Entry 9P4W (electron microscopy, 2.29 A resolution); this record covers chains A and B of the 12 polymer chains in the assembly.

Chain A:
Protein: Fatty acid synthase subunit beta
From: Saccharomyces cerevisiae
Notes: EC 2.3.1.86, 4.2.1.59, 1.3.1.9, 2.3.1.38, 2.3.1.39, 3.1.2.14
Reference sequence: P07149 (FAS1_YEAST); numbering as in UniProt (aligned over 1-2051)
Sequence (2051 residues; numbered 1 to 2051; the number before each row is that of its first residue):
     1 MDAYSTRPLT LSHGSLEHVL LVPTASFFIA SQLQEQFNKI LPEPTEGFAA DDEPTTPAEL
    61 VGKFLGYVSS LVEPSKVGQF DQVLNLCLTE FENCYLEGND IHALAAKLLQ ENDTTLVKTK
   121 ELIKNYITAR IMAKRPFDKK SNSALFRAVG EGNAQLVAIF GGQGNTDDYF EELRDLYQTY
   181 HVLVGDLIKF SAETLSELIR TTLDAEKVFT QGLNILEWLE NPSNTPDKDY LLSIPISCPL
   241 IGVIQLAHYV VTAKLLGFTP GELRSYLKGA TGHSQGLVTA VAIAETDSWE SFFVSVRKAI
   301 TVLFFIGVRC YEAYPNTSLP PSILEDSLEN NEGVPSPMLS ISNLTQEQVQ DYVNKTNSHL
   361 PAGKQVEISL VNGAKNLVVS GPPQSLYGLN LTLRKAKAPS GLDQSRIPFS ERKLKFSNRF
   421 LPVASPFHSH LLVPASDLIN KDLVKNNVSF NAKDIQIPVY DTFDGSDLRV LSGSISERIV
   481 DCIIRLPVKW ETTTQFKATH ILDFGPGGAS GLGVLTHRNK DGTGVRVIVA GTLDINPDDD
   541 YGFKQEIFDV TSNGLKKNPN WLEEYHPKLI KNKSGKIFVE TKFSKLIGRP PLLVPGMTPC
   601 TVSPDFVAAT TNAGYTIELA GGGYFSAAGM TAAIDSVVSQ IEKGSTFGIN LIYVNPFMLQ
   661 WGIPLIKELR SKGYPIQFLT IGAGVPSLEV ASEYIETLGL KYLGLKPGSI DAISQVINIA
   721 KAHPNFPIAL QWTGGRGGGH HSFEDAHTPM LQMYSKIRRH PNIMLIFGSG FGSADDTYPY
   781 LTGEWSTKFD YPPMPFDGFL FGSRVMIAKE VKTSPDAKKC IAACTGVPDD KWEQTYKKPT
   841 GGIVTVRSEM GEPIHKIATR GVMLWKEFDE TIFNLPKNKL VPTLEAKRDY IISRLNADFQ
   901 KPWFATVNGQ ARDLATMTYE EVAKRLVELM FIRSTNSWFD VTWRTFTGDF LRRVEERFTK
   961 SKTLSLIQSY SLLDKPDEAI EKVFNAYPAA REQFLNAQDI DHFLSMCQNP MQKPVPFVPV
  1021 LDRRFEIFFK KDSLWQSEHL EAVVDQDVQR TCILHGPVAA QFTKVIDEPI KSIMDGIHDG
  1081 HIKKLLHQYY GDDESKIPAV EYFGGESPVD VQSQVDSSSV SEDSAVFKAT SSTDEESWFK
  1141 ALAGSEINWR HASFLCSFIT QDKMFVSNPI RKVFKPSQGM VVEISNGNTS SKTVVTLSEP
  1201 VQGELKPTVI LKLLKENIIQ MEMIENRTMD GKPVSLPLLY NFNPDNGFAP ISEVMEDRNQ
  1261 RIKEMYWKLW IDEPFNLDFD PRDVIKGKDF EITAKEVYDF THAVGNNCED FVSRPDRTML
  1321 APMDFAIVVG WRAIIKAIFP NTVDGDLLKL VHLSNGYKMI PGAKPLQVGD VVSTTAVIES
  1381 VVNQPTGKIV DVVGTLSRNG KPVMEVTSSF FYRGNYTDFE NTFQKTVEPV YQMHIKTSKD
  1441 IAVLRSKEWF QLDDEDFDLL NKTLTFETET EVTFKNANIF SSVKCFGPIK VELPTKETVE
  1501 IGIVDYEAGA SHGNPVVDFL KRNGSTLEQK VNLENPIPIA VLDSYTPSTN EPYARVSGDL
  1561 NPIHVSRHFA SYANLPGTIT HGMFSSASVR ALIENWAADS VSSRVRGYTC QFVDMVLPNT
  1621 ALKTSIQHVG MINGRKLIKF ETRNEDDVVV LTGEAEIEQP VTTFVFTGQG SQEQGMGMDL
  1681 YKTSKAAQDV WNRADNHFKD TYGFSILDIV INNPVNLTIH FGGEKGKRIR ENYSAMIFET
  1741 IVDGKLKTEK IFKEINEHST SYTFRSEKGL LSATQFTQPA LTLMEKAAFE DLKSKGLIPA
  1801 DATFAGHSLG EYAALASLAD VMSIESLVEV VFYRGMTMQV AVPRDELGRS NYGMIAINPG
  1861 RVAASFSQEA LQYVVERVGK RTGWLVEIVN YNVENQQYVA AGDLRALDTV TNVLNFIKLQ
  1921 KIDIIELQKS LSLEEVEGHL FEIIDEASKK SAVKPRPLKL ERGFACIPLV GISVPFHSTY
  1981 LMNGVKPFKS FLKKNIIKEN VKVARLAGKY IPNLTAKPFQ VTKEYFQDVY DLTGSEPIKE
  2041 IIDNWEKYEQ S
Unresolved in the structure: 1-4, 1110-1122, 1741-1747, 1923-1933, 2051
UniProt features mapped onto this chain:
  - active site: Ser274 (For acetyltransferase activity), Ser1808 (For malonyltransferase activity)
  - modified residue: Met1 (N-acetylmethionine), Thr733 (Phosphothreonine), Ser1121 (Phosphoserine)
  - cross-link: Lys1364 (Glycyl lysine isopeptide (Lys-Gly) (interchain with G-Cter in ubiquitin))
Small-molecule neighbours: FMN (flavin mononucleotide): Pro595, Gly596, Met597, Thr598, Pro599, Cys600, Asn650, Ile652, Gly682, Ala683, Lys706, Thr733, Arg736, Gly737, Gly738, Gly739, Ser769, Gly770, Leu800, Phe801, Gly802, Ser803, Met806, Leu1054, His1055, Ala1059

Chain B:
Protein: Fatty acid synthase subunit alpha
From: Saccharomyces cerevisiae
Notes: EC 2.3.1.86, 1.1.1.100, 2.3.1.41
Reference sequence: P19097 (FAS2_YEAST); residues 1-1887 here = UniProt positions 1-1887
Sequence (1887 residues; each row starts with the number of its first residue):
     1 MKPEVEQELA HILLTELLAY QFASPVRWIE TQDVFLKDFN TERVVEIGPS PTLAGMAQRT
    61 LKNKYESYDA ALSLHREILC YSKDAKEIYY TPDPSELAAK EEPAKEEAPA PTPAASAPAP
   121 AAAAPAPVAA AAPAAAAAEI ADEPVKASLL LHVLVAHKLK KSLDSIPMSK TIKDLVGGKS
   181 TVQNEILGDL GKEFGTTPEK PEETPLEELA ETFQDTFSGA LGKQSSSLLS RLISSKMPGG
   241 FTITVARKYL QTRWGLPSGR QDGVLLVALS NEPAARLGSE ADAKAFLDSM AQKYASIVGV
   301 DLSSAASASG AAGAGAAAGA AMIDAGALEE ITKDHKVLAR QQLQVLARYL KMDLDNGERK
   361 FLKEKDTVAE LQAQLDYLNA ELGEFFVNGV ATSFSRKKAR TFDSSWNWAK QSLLSLYFEI
   421 IHGVLKNVDR EVVSEAINIM NRSNDALIKF MEYHISNTDE TKGENYQLVK TLGEQLIENC
   481 KQVLDVDPVY KDVAKPTGPK TAIDKNGNIT YSEEPREKVR KLSQYVQEMA LGGPITKESQ
   541 PTIEEDLTRV YKAISAQADK QDISSSTRVE FEKLYSDLMK FLESSKEIDP SQTTQLAGMD
   601 VEDALDKDST KEVASLPNKS TISKTVSSTI PRETIPFLHL RKKTPAGDWK YDRQLSSLFL
   661 DGLEKAAFNG VTFKDKYVLI TGAGKGSIGA EVLQGLLQGG AKVVVTTSRF SKQVTDYYQS
   721 IYAKYGAKGS TLIVVPFNQG SKQDVEALIE FIYDTEKNGG LGWDLDAIIP FAAIPEQGIE
   781 LEHIDSKSEF AHRIMLTNIL RMMGCVKKQK SARGIETRPA QVILPMSPNH GTFGGDGMYS
   841 ESKLSLETLF NRWHSESWAN QLTVCGAIIG WTRGTGLMSA NNIIAEGIEK MGVRTFSQKE
   901 MAFNLLGLLT PEVVELCQKS PVMADLNGGL QFVPELKEFT AKLRKELVET SEVRKAVSIE
   961 TALEHKVVNG NSADAAYAQV EIQPRANIQL DFPELKPYKQ VKQIAPAELE GLLDLERVIV
  1021 VTGFAEVGPW GSARTRWEME AFGEFSLEGC VEMAWIMGFI SYHNGNLKGR PYTGWVDSKT
  1081 KEPVDDKDVK AKYETSILEH SGIRLIEPEL FNGYNPEKKE MIQEVIVEED LEPFEASKET
  1141 AEQFKHQHGD KVDIFEIPET GEYSVKLLKG ATLYIPKALR FDRLVAGQIP TGWNAKTYGI
  1201 SDDIISQVDP ITLFVLVSVV EAFIASGITD PYEMYKYVHV SEVGNCSGSG MGGVSALRGM
  1261 FKDRFKDEPV QNDILQESFI NTMSAWVNML LISSSGPIKT PVGACATSVE SVDIGVETIL
  1321 SGKARICIVG GYDDFQEEGS FEFGNMKATS NTLEEFEHGR TPAEMSRPAT TTRNGFMEAQ
  1381 GAGIQIIMQA DLALKMGVPI YGIVAMAATA TDKIGRSVPA PGKGILTTAR EHHSSVKYAS
  1441 PNLNMKYRKR QLVTREAQIK DWVENELEAL KLEAEEIPSE DQNEFLLERT REIHNEAESQ
  1501 LRAAQQQWGN DFYKRDPRIA PLRGALATYG LTIDDLGVAS FHGTSTKAND KNESATINEM
  1561 MKHLGRSEGN PVIGVFQKFL TGHPKGAAGA WMMNGALQIL NSGIIPGNRN ADNVDKILEQ
  1621 FEYVLYPSKT LKTDGVRAVS ITSFGFGQKG GQAIVVHPDY LYGAITEDRY NEYVAKVSAR
  1681 EKSAYKFFHN GMIYNKLFVS KEHAPYTDEL EEDVYLDPLA RVSKDKKSGS LTFNSKNIQS
  1741 KDSYINANTI ETAKMIENMT KEKVSNGGVG VDVELITSIN VENDTFIERN FTPQEIEYCS
  1801 AQPSVQSSFA GTWSAKEAVF KSLGVKSLGG GAALKDIEIV RVNKNAPAVE LHGNAKKAAE
  1861 EAGVTDVKVS ISHDDLQAVA VAVSTKK
Unresolved in the structure: 95-328, 539-602, 621-622, 971-978, 1068, 1436-1438, 1471-1484, 1726, 1745-1887
UniProt features mapped onto this chain:
  - active site (For beta-ketoacyl synthase activity): Cys1305, His1542, His1583
  - binding site (acetyl-CoA): Asp1772 to Glu1774, Tyr1798, Ser1808, Glu1817 to Ser1827, Arg1841 to Lys1844, Ile1871 to His1873
  - binding site (Mg(2+)): Asp1772, Val1773, Glu1774, Ser1872, His1873
  - modified residue: Ser50 (Phosphoserine), Ser180 (O-(pantetheine 4'-phosphoryl)serine), Ser523 (Phosphoserine), Ser958 (Phosphoserine), Ser1440 (Phosphoserine)
  - cross-link: Lys37 (Glycyl lysine isopeptide (Lys-Gly) (interchain with G-Cter in ubiquitin))
  - mutagenesis: Gly1250 (G1250S: Cerulenin-resistance), Val1769 (V1769D: Does not affect oligomerization; when associated with S-1771 and L-1773 or S-1771; L-1773; S-1879 and E-1881), Gly1770 (G1770D: Loss of transferase activity), Val1771 (V1771S: Does not affect oligomerization but lacks transferase activity; when associated with D-1769 and L-1773 or D-1769; L-1773; S-1879 and E-1881), Asp1772 (D1772S: Loss of transferase activity; when associated with S-1774), Val1773 (V1773L: Does not affect oligomerization but lacks transferase activity; when associated with D-1769 and S-1771 or D-1769; S-1771; S-1879 and E-1881), Glu1774 (E1774S: Loss of transferase activity; when associated with S-1772), Arg1841 (R1841A: Loss off transferase activity), Val1879 (V1879S: Does not affect oligomerization but lacks transferase activity; when associated with D-1769; S-1771; L-1773 and E-1881), Val1881 (V1881E: Does not affect oligomerization but lacks transferase activity; when associated with D-1769; S-1771; L-1773 and S-1879)
Small-molecule neighbours: NADPH (NDP; NADPH dihydro-nicotinamide-adenine-dinucleotide phosphate): Gly682, Gly684, Ser687, Ile688, Thr706, Thr707, Ser708, Arg709, Phe737, Asn738, Gln739, Gly740, Phe771, Ala772, Ala773, Ile774, Ile794, Met795, Pro825, Met826, Ser827, Tyr839, Lys843, Ile869, Gly870, Trp871, Thr872, Gly876, Leu877, Met878

How chain A and chain B interact:
Pairs across the interface - 236 pairs, chain A then chain B:
  Ala915(A) - Lys1686(B)
  Thr916(A) - Lys1686(B)
  Arg952(A) - Val980(B)
  Arg952(A) - Ile982(B)
  Arg953(A) - Arg985(B)
  Glu955(A) - Ile982(B)
  Glu956(A) - Ile982(B)
  Glu956(A) - Gln983(B)
  Glu956(A) - Pro984(B)
  Glu956(A) - Arg985(B)  salt bridge
  Arg957(A) - Arg985(B)
  Arg957(A) - Ala986(B)  hydrogen bond (side chain-backbone)
  Arg957(A) - Asn987(B)
  Phe958(A) - Asn987(B)
  Thr959(A) - Gln983(B)
  Thr959(A) - Pro984(B)
  Lys960(A) - Pro984(B)
  Ser961(A) - Ile982(B)
  Ser961(A) - Pro984(B)
  Lys962(A) - Glu981(B)  salt bridge
  Lys962(A) - Ile982(B)
  Lys962(A) - Gln983(B)  hydrogen bond
  Thr963(A) - Glu981(B)
  Thr963(A) - Ile982(B)  hydrogen bond (backbone-backbone)
  Leu964(A) - Gln979(B)
  Leu964(A) - Val980(B)
  Ser965(A) - Val980(B)  hydrogen bond (backbone-backbone)
  Ser965(A) - Ile982(B)
  Gln968(A) - Gln979(B)  hydrogen bond
  Gln968(A) - Val980(B)  hydrogen bond (side chain-backbone)
  Glu992(A) - Lys1682(B)
  Gln993(A) - Asn987(B)  hydrogen bond
  Gln993(A) - Gln989(B)  hydrogen bond
  Gln993(A) - Tyr1685(B)  hydrogen bond
  Phe994(A) - Lys1682(B)
  Phe994(A) - Tyr1685(B)
  Asn996(A) - Asn987(B)
  Asn996(A) - Tyr1685(B)  hydrogen bond
  Asn996(A) - His1689(B)  hydrogen bond
  Ala997(A) - Asn1690(B)
  Ala997(A) - Ile1693(B)  hydrophobic
  Gln998(A) - Tyr1062(B)
  Gln998(A) - Thr1073(B)
  Gln998(A) - Trp1075(B)
  Gln998(A) - Ile1693(B)
  Asp1001(A) - Tyr1062(B)  hydrogen bond
  Asp1001(A) - Asn1064(B)  hydrogen bond
  Asp1001(A) - Thr1073(B)
  Asp1001(A) - Tyr1694(B)  hydrogen bond
  Ser1438(A) - Glu949(B)
  Lys1439(A) - Glu952(B)  salt bridge
  Lys1439(A) - Ala956(B)
  Ala1442(A) - Val953(B)  hydrophobic
  Val1443(A) - Ala956(B)  hydrophobic
  Val1443(A) - Glu960(B)
  Ser1446(A) - Val957(B)
  Lys1447(A) - Glu960(B)
  Tyr1506(A) - Val968(B)
  Ser1511(A) - Val968(B)
  His1512(A) - Val967(B)
  His1512(A) - Val968(B)  hydrogen bond (backbone-backbone)
  His1512(A) - Asn969(B)
  His1512(A) - Gly970(B)
  Gly1513(A) - Val967(B)
  Pro1515(A) - Glu964(B)
  Pro1515(A) - Val968(B)  hydrophobic
  Phe1519(A) - Glu960(B)
  Arg1522(A) - Glu960(B)  salt bridge
  Arg1522(A) - Leu963(B)
  Asn1523(A) - Glu960(B)
  Glu1534(A) - Thr91(B)
  Ile1537(A) - Tyr90(B)
  Ile1537(A) - Pro92(B)
  Met1631(A) - Tyr90(B)  hydrophobic
  Lys1636(A) - Tyr90(B)  hydrogen bond
  Gln1659(A) - Arg43(B)
  Gln1659(A) - Tyr90(B)  hydrogen bond
  Pro1660(A) - Glu42(B)
  Pro1660(A) - Arg43(B)
  Val1661(A) - Phe39(B)
  Val1661(A) - Thr41(B)
  Val1661(A) - Glu42(B)  hydrogen bond (backbone-backbone)
  Val1661(A) - Arg43(B)  hydrogen bond (backbone-backbone)
  Thr1662(A) - Arg43(B)
  Thr1663(A) - Phe35(B)
  Thr1663(A) - Thr41(B)  hydrogen bond
  Thr1663(A) - Arg43(B)  hydrogen bond (backbone-backbone)
  Thr1663(A) - Val44(B)
  Thr1663(A) - Val45(B)  hydrogen bond (backbone-backbone)
  Phe1664(A) - Val45(B)
  Val1665(A) - Trp28(B)  hydrophobic
  Val1665(A) - Phe35(B)  hydrophobic
  Val1665(A) - Val45(B)  hydrogen bond (backbone-backbone)
  Val1665(A) - Glu46(B)
  Val1665(A) - Ile47(B)  hydrogen bond (backbone-backbone)
  Val1665(A) - Leu53(B)  hydrophobic
  Phe1666(A) - Ile47(B)
  Phe1666(A) - Leu53(B)
  Thr1667(A) - Glu46(B)  hydrogen bond
  Thr1667(A) - Ile47(B)  hydrogen bond (backbone-backbone)
  Thr1667(A) - Gly48(B)
  Thr1667(A) - Thr52(B)
  Thr1667(A) - Leu53(B)
  Ser1671(A) - Pro49(B)
  Ser1671(A) - Ser50(B)
  Met1676(A) - Pro49(B)  hydrophobic
  Leu1680(A) - Tyr81(B)
  Leu1781(A) - Pro49(B)
  Met1784(A) - Gly48(B)
  Met1784(A) - Pro49(B)
  Glu1785(A) - Ile47(B)
  Glu1785(A) - Gly48(B)
  Ala1788(A) - Tyr81(B)  hydrophobic
  Asp1791(A) - Tyr81(B)
  Asp1791(A) - Tyr89(B)  hydrogen bond
  Leu1792(A) - Tyr81(B)  hydrophobic
  Leu1792(A) - Ile88(B)  hydrophobic
  Leu1792(A) - Tyr89(B)
  Lys1795(A) - Tyr89(B)
  Leu1797(A) - Ile88(B)
  Leu1797(A) - Tyr89(B)  hydrophobic
  Thr1803(A) - Phe39(B)
  Ala1805(A) - Trp28(B)  hydrophobic
  Ala1805(A) - Thr31(B)
  Gly1806(A) - Trp28(B)
  His1807(A) - Val26(B)
  His1807(A) - Trp28(B)
  His1807(A) - Leu53(B)
  Ser1808(A) - Gln21(B)  hydrogen bond (backbone-side chain)
  Ser1808(A) - Val26(B)
  Glu1811(A) - Leu18(B)
  Glu1811(A) - Gln21(B)  hydrogen bond
  Tyr1812(A) - Leu18(B)  hydrogen bond (side chain-backbone)
  Tyr1812(A) - Gln21(B)
  Leu1815(A) - Leu14(B)  hydrophobic
  Leu1815(A) - Leu18(B)  hydrophobic
  Ile1888(A) - Pro25(B)
  Val1889(A) - Pro25(B)
  Val1889(A) - Val26(B)  hydrogen bond (backbone-backbone)
  Asn1890(A) - Val26(B)
  Tyr1891(A) - Pro25(B)  hydrophobic
  Tyr1891(A) - Val26(B)  hydrogen bond (backbone-backbone)
  Tyr1891(A) - Trp28(B)  hydrogen bond (backbone-backbone)
  Tyr1891(A) - Ile29(B)  hydrogen bond (backbone-backbone)
  Asn1892(A) - Trp28(B)
  Asn1892(A) - Ile29(B)
  Asn1892(A) - Gln32(B)  hydrogen bond (backbone-side chain)
  Asn1892(A) - Met56(B)
  Val1893(A) - Ile29(B)
  Val1893(A) - Met56(B)  hydrophobic
  Glu1894(A) - Ile29(B)
  Glu1894(A) - Lys64(B)
  Gln1896(A) - Arg59(B)
  Gln1896(A) - Asn63(B)  hydrogen bond
  Gln1897(A) - Met56(B)
  Gln1897(A) - Arg59(B)  hydrogen bond
  Phe1976(A) - Phe22(B)
  His1977(A) - Gln21(B)  hydrogen bond (side chain-backbone)
  His1977(A) - Phe22(B)  hydrogen bond (backbone-backbone)
  His1977(A) - Ala23(B)
  His1977(A) - Ser24(B)  hydrogen bond (side chain-backbone)
  His1977(A) - Pro25(B)
  His1977(A) - Val26(B)
  Ser1978(A) - Phe22(B)
  Ser1978(A) - Ala23(B)  hydrogen bond (backbone-backbone)
  Thr1979(A) - Ala23(B)
  Leu1981(A) - Phe22(B)
  Leu1981(A) - Ala23(B)
  Met1982(A) - Ala23(B)  hydrophobic
  Gly1984(A) - Phe22(B)
  Val1985(A) - Ala19(B)
  Val1985(A) - Tyr20(B)  hydrophobic
  Val1985(A) - Phe22(B)  hydrophobic
  Phe1988(A) - Ala19(B)  hydrophobic
  Phe1988(A) - Phe22(B)  hydrophobic
  Lys1989(A) - Ala19(B)
  Lys1989(A) - Tyr20(B)  hydrogen bond
  Leu1992(A) - Thr15(B)
  Leu1992(A) - Ala19(B)
  Lys1993(A) - Thr15(B)
  Ile1996(A) - His11(B)  hydrogen bond (backbone-side chain)
  Ile1996(A) - Leu14(B)  hydrophobic
  Ile1996(A) - Thr15(B)
  Ile1997(A) - His11(B)
  Lys1998(A) - Gln7(B)  hydrogen bond (backbone-side chain)
  Lys1998(A) - Glu8(B)
  Lys1998(A) - His11(B)
  Glu1999(A) - Gln7(B)  hydrogen bond (backbone-side chain)
  Val2001(A) - Gln7(B)  hydrogen bond (backbone-side chain)
  Val2001(A) - His11(B)
  Val2001(A) - Leu14(B)  hydrophobic
  Val2003(A) - Glu6(B)
  Val2003(A) - Ala10(B)  hydrophobic
  Tyr2010(A) - Leu14(B)  hydrophobic
  Ile2011(A) - Thr31(B)
  Pro2012(A) - Leu17(B)  hydrophobic
  Asn2013(A) - Gln21(B)
  Asn2013(A) - Pro25(B)
  Asn2013(A) - Val26(B)
  Asn2013(A) - Arg27(B)  hydrogen bond (backbone-backbone)
  Asn2013(A) - Trp28(B)
  Leu2014(A) - Tyr20(B)  hydrophobic
  Leu2014(A) - Ser24(B)
  Leu2014(A) - Arg27(B)  hydrogen bond (backbone-side chain)
  Thr2015(A) - Leu17(B)
  Thr2015(A) - Arg27(B)
  Ala2016(A) - Arg27(B)
  Ala2016(A) - Glu30(B)
  Ala2016(A) - Thr31(B)
  Ala2016(A) - Val34(B)
  Pro2018(A) - Phe39(B)  hydrophobic
  Phe2019(A) - Ala10(B)
  Phe2019(A) - Leu13(B)  hydrophobic
  Gln2020(A) - Leu13(B)
  Val2021(A) - Glu6(B)
  Val2021(A) - Leu9(B)  hydrophobic
  Val2021(A) - Ala10(B)  hydrophobic
  Tyr2025(A) - Leu13(B)  hydrophobic
  Phe2026(A) - Leu9(B)
  Phe2026(A) - Leu13(B)  hydrophobic
  Val2029(A) - Leu13(B)  hydrophobic
  Val2029(A) - Glu16(B)
  Leu2032(A) - Arg27(B)
  Thr2033(A) - Tyr20(B)
  Thr2033(A) - Ser24(B)
  Gly2034(A) - Tyr20(B)  hydrogen bond (backbone-side chain)
  Ser2035(A) - Glu16(B)
  Ser2035(A) - Tyr20(B)  hydrogen bond
  Ile2038(A) - Glu16(B)
  Ile2041(A) - Leu9(B)  hydrophobic
  Trp2045(A) - Leu9(B)  hydrophobic
  Tyr2048(A) - Met1(B)
  Tyr2048(A) - Val5(B)
  Tyr2048(A) - Glu8(B)
  Tyr2048(A) - Leu9(B)  hydrophobic
  Glu2049(A) - Met1(B)
Other interface residues (no listed pair), chain A (135 interface residues in all): Leu995, His1002, Ser1005, Trp1449, Asp1518, Leu1533, His1628, Gln1672, Val1821, Arg1834, Met1838, Lys1986, Asn2000, Lys2002, Leu2006, Gly2008
Other interface residues (no listed pair), chain B (88 interface residues in all): Thr60, Gly1074

In short:
Chain A and chain B form an interface of 135 and 88 residues respectively; the contacts include 50 hydrogen
bonds and 4 salt bridges. Polar pairs include Glu956(A)-Arg985(B), Lys962(A)-Glu981(B) and
Lys1439(A)-Glu952(B). Chain A binds flavin mononucleotide. Ligands of chain B: NADPH.
Chain A is Fatty acid synthase subunit beta and chain B is Fatty acid synthase subunit alpha, both from
Saccharomyces cerevisiae; the structure, Atomic model of wild type S. cerevisiae Fatty Acid Synthase (FAS),
was determined by electron microscopy together with 9D49, 9P4V, 9D47, 9D48 and 9D4A from the same study.
